PDB entry 6CL1 | X-ray diffraction, 2.65 A resolution | chains A and D of the 6 polymer chains in the assembly

[Chain A]
Name: Caspase-7 subunit p20
Source organism: Homo sapiens
Notes: EC 3.4.22.60
UniProt: P55210 (CASP7_HUMAN), isoform P55210-3; residues 1-198 here correspond to UniProt positions 34-231 (UniProt number = residue number + 33)
Amino-acid sequence (198 residues; numbered 1 to 198; the number before each row is that of its first residue):
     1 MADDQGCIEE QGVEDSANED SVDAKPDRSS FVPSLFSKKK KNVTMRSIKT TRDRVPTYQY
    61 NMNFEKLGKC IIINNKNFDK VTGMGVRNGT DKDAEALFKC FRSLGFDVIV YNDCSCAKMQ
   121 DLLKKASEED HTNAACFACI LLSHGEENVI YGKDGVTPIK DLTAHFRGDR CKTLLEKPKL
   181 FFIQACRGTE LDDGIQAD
Unresolved in the structure: 1-56, 197-198

[Chain D]
Name: Caspase-7 subunit p11
Source organism: Homo sapiens
Notes: EC 3.4.22.60
UniProt: P55210 (CASP7_HUMAN), isoform P55210-3; residues 199-303 here correspond to UniProt positions 232-336 (UniProt number = residue number + 33)
Amino-acid sequence (113 residues; numbered 199 to 311; the number before each row is that of its first residue):
   199 SGPINDTDAN PRYKIPVEAD FLFAYSTVPG YYSWRSPGRG SWFVQALCSI LEEHGKDLEI
   259 MQILTRVNDR VARHFESQSD DPHFHEKKQI PCVVSMLTKE LYFSQLEHHH HHH
Unresolved in the structure: 199-211, 303-311
Differences from the reference sequence: expression tag (304-311)

[Chain A / chain D interface]
Pairs across the interface - 13 pairs, chain A then chain D:
  Tyr58(A) - Arg264(D)
  Arg167(A) - Tyr229(D)
  Glu176(A) - Arg271(D)  salt bridge
  Asp192(A) - Pro214(D)
  Asp192(A) - Val215(D)  hydrogen bond (side chain-backbone)
  Asp192(A) - Glu216(D)
  Asp193(A) - Lys212(D)  hydrogen bond (backbone-side chain)
  Gly194(A) - Lys212(D)
  Gly194(A) - Ile213(D)
  Gly194(A) - Val215(D)
  Ile195(A) - Lys212(D)
  Ile195(A) - Ile213(D)  hydrogen bond (backbone-backbone)
  Gln196(A) - Lys212(D)

[Summary]
Chain A and chain D each contribute 8 residues to their interface, with 3 hydrogen bonds and 1 salt bridge.
Polar pairs include Glu176(A)-Arg271(D), Asp192(A)-Val215(D) and Asp193(A)-Lys212(D).
Here chain A is Caspase-7 subunit p20 and chain D is Caspase-7 subunit p11, both from Homo sapiens. Entry 6CL1
(Caspase-7 in complex with Ac-DW3-KE) was determined by X-ray diffraction together with 6CKZ, 6CL0 and 6CL2
from the same study.
